PDB entry 6Y5S | X-ray diffraction, 0.95 A resolution | chain A

== Chain A ==
Name: Subtilisin Savinase
Organism: Bacillus lentus
Notes: EC 3.4.21.62
Reference sequence: P29600 (SUBS_BACLE); numbering as in UniProt (aligned over 1-269)
Chain sequence (269 residues; row label = number of the first residue in the row):
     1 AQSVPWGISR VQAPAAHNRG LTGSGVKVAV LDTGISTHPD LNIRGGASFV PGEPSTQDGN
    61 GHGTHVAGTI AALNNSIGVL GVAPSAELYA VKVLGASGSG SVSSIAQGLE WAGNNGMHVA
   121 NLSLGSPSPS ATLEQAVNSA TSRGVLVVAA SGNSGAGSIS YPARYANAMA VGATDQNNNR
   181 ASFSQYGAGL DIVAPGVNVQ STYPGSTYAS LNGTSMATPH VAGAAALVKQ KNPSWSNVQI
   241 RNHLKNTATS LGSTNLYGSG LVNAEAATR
Swiss-Prot annotation at these positions:
  - active site (Charge relay system): Asp-32, His-62, Ser-215
  - binding site (Ca(2+)): Gln-2, Asp-40, Leu-73, Asn-75, Ile-77, Val-79, Ala-163, Tyr-165, Ala-168
From the paper describing this entry:
  - conformationally variable residues (loop rearrangement, side-chain flip): Ser-103 to Ser-104, Ser-128 to Thr-132

== In short ==
UniProt lists 3 active-site residues and 9 Ca2+-binding residues. The paper reports conformational variability
at Ser-103 and Ser-128.
Chain A is Subtilisin Savinase (Bacillus lentus); the structure, Crystal structure of savinase at cryogenic
conditions, was determined by X-ray diffraction (same publication as 6Y5T).
